Entry 8W0P (electron microscopy, 3.26 A resolution); this record covers chains A and C of the 3 polymer chains in the assembly.

# Chain A
Protein: RM.BsaXI
Organism: Geobacillus stearothermophilus
Notes: EC 2.1.1.72
UniProtKB: A0A4D7QEP1 (A0A4D7QEP1_GEOKU); residue numbers follow UniProt; this construct covers 1-916
Chain sequence (916 residues; row label = number of the first residue in the row):
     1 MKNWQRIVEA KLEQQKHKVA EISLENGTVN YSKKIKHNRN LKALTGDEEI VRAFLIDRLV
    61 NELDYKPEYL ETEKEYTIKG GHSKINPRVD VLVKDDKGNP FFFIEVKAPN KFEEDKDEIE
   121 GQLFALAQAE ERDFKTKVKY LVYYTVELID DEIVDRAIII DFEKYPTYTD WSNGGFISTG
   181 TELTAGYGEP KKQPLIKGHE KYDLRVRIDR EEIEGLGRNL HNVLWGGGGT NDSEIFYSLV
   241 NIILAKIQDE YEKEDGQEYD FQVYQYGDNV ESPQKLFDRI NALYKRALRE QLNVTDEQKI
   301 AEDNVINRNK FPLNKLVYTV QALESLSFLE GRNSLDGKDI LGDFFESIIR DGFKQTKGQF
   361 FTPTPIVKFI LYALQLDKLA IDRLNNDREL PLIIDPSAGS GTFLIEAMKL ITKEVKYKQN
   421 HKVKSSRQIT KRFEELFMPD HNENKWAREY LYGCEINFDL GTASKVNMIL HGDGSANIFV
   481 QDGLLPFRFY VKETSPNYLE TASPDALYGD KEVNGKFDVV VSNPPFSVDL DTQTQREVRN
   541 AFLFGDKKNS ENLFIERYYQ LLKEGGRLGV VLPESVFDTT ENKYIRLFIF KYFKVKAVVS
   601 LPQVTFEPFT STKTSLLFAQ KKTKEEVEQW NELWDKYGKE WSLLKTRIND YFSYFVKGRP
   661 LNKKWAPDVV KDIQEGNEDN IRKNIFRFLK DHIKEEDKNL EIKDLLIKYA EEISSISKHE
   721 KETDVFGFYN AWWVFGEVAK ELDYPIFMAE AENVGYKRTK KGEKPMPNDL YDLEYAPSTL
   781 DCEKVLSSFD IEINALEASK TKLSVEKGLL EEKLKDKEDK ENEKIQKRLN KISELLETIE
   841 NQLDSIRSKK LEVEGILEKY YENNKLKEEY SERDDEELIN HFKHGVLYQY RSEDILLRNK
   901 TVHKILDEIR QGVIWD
Differences from the reference sequence: conflict Val-146 (Ile in A0A4D7QEP1), Leu-292 (Ile in A0A4D7QEP1), Gly-912 (Glu in A0A4D7QEP1)
Residues lining bound ligands: S-adenosylmethionine (SAM): Gly-358, Gln-359, Phe-360, Phe-361, Thr-362, Pro-396, Ser-397, Ala-398, Gly-399, Ser-400, Gly-401, Thr-402, Phe-403, Cys-454, Glu-455, Ile-456, Asp-482, Gly-483, Leu-484, Asn-523, Pro-525, Val-528, Phe-554

# Chain C
Protein: S.BsaXI
Organism: Geobacillus stearothermophilus
UniProtKB: A0A226QBA7 (A0A226QBA7_9BACI); numbering as in UniProt (aligned over 1-476)
Chain sequence (476 residues; each row starts with the number of its first residue):
     1 MGLIQRRNFS TFASEPSVRF DFNYMKSVTP TTEEYYTYKS LFEVVPSTVP TLDESEPFKY
    61 AEIGHVSKNG EVFPVTLSFE DRDELNEDLF KKIEKGDIFL PERGNILISA IRPYLNKIVL
   121 IKEDDKTDIY FTKAFIQIKP LINSRILYYA LRTIFSEKIN AVSRQGKGYP TLKEDDLKTI
   181 QFSKKVIDNL LAKEEELISN IDALEKDIKE LKSIQRSKKE IVDEVFSSHF NINMVELMAL
   241 DSQRRVDVGL SSISSLNSTI RYSYRWNKMK LIQKYLYRDI DCIEPLGKYI LSSNNGWSPE
   301 SVVGGEGIPI LGQEHLEFDG VLNVSPTKAT TKTKNNMENF FIQEGDLFIS RGNTVDLVGL
   361 ACVVETEVTE DIIYPDLYIR LKIDEKVIHK KYLALLFNSF FGRLYFKYVS KGKNQTMVKI
   421 SSNELLNYYL PIPPMEEQLE IVGKIEEQIG AQNEIEKQIE EKRNQIRVII EETARS
Not modelled in the structure: 1
Differences from the reference sequence: conflict Lys-126 (Glu in A0A226QBA7), Glu-437 (Gln in A0A226QBA7)

# Interface between chain A and chain C
Pairs across the interface (72):
  Glu-551(A) with Lys-167(C), salt bridge
  Glu-574(A) with Asp-21(C)
  Ser-575(A) with Gly-166(C); Lys-167(C)
  Phe-577(A) with Arg-19(C); Phe-20(C), hydrogen bond (backbone-backbone); Asp-21(C)
  Asp-578(A) with Arg-19(C); Asp-21(C); Arg-164(C), hydrogen bond (backbone-side chain); Gln-165(C); Gly-166(C), hydrogen bond (side chain-backbone)
  Thr-579(A) with Ser-17(C); Gly-166(C)
  Thr-580(A) with Ser-17(C); Arg-164(C), hydrogen bond; Lys-173(C), hydrogen bond
  Lys-583(A) with Pro-16(C), hydrogen bond (side chain-backbone); Ser-17(C)
  Arg-586(A) with Ser-17(C), hydrogen bond (side chain-backbone); Val-18(C), hydrogen bond (side chain-backbone); Arg-19(C); Phe-20(C)
  Phe-590(A) with Phe-12(C), hydrophobic; Phe-20(C), hydrophobic
  Ser-600(A) with Phe-22(C)
  Gln-603(A) with Gln-165(C)
  Thr-612(A) with Lys-167(C)
  Lys-613(A) with Gln-165(C)
  Leu-617(A) with Phe-20(C), hydrophobic
  Ile-693(A) with Tyr-35(C)
  Lys-694(A) with Tyr-35(C); Thr-37(C)
  Lys-708(A) with Lys-39(C)
  Glu-712(A) with Lys-39(C), salt bridge
  Trp-732(A) with Ala-13(C); Glu-15(C); Pro-16(C), hydrophobic
  Phe-735(A) with Ala-13(C), hydrophobic; Val-18(C), hydrophobic
  Gly-736(A) with Ala-13(C)
  Ala-739(A) with Phe-9(C), hydrophobic; Ser-10(C)
  Leu-742(A) with Phe-9(C)
  Asp-743(A) with Asn-8(C); Phe-9(C), hydrogen bond (side chain-backbone); Ser-10(C), hydrogen bond
  Tyr-744(A) with Asn-8(C); Phe-9(C), hydrogen bond (backbone-backbone)
  Pro-745(A) with Arg-6(C); Arg-7(C)
  Ile-746(A) with Arg-6(C); Arg-7(C), hydrogen bond (backbone-backbone); Phe-9(C), hydrophobic; Phe-12(C), hydrophobic
  Phe-747(A) with Ile-4(C), hydrophobic; Arg-6(C)
  Met-748(A) with Leu-3(C); Ile-4(C); Gln-5(C), hydrogen bond (backbone-backbone); Arg-7(C); Asp-21(C)
  Ala-749(A) with Leu-3(C); Phe-22(C)
  Glu-750(A) with Gly-2(C), hydrogen bond (backbone-backbone); Leu-3(C), hydrogen bond (backbone-backbone); Phe-22(C)
  Glu-752(A) with Gly-2(C)
  Lys-761(A) with Glu-367(C), salt bridge; Thr-369(C)
  Glu-908(A) with Ile-4(C)
  Gly-912(A) with Arg-6(C)
Other interface residues (no listed pair), chain A (45 interface residues in all): Phe-526, Ser-527, Pro-573, Trp-630, Tyr-709, Glu-711, Lys-740, Ala-751, Lys-760
Other interface residues (no listed pair), chain C (31 interface residues in all): Met-25, Asp-371

# Summary
45 residues of chain A and 31 residues of chain C are in contact; the contacts include 15 hydrogen bonds and 3
salt bridges. Polar pairs include Glu-551(A)/Lys-167(C), Glu-712(A)/Lys-39(C) and Lys-761(A)/Glu-367(C). Chain
A binds S-adenosylmethionine.
Chain A is RM.BsaXI and chain C is S.BsaXI, both from Geobacillus stearothermophilus; the structure, BsaXI --
Type IIB R-M system, was determined by electron microscopy.
